PDB entry 4QBY | X-ray diffraction, 3.00 A resolution | chains P and Q of the 32 polymer chains in the assembly

[Chain P]
Name: Proteasome subunit alpha type-3
Organism: Saccharomyces cerevisiae
Notes: EC 3.4.25.1; fragment: alpha subunit; engineered mutation(s): wild type
Reference sequence: P23638 (PSA3_YEAST); residues 0-257 here correspond to UniProt positions 1-258 (UniProt number = residue number + 1)
Sequence (258 residues; numbered 0 to 257; the number before each row is that of its first residue; numbering starts at 0):
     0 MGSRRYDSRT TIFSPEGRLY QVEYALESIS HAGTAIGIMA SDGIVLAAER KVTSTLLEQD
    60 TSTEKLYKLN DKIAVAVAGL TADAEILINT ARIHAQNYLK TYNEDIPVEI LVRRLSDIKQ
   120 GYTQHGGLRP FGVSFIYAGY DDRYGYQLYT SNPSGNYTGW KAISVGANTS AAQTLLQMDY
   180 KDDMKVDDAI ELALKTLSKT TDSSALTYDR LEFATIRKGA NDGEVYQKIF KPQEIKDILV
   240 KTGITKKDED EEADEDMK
Not modelled in the structure: 0, 245-257
Swiss-Prot annotation at these positions:
  - cross-link (Glycyl lysine isopeptide (Lys-Gly)): Lys99 (interchain with G-Cter in ubiquitin), Lys198 (interchain with G-Cter in ubiquitin), Lys230 (interchain with G-Cter in ubiquitin)

[Chain Q]
Name: Proteasome subunit alpha type-4
Organism: Saccharomyces cerevisiae
Notes: EC 3.4.25.1; fragment: alpha subunit; engineered mutation(s): wild type
Reference sequence: P40303 (PSA4_YEAST); residues -1 to 252 here correspond to UniProt positions 1-254 (UniProt number = residue number + 2)
Sequence (254 residues; row label = number of the first residue in the row; numbers below 1 keep their minus sign (Met-1 is residue -1)):
    -1 MSGYDRALSI FSPDGHIFQV EYALEAVKRG TCAVGVKGKN CVVLGCERRS TLKLQDTRIT
    59 PSKVSKIDSH VVLSFSGLNA DSRILIEKAR VEAQSHRLTL EDPVTVEYLT RYVAGVQQRY
   119 TQSGGVRPFG VSTLIAGFDP RDDEPKLYQT EPSGIYSSWS AQTIGRNSKT VREFLEKNYD
   179 RKEPPATVEE CVKLTVRSLL EVVQTGAKNI EITVVKPDSD IVALSSEEIN QYVTQIEQEK
   239 QEQQEQDKKK KSNH
Not modelled in the structure: -1 to 0, 241-252
Swiss-Prot annotation at these positions:
  - modified residue: Thr58 (Phosphothreonine)

[Interface between chain P and chain Q]
Residue-residue contacts - 75 pairs, chain P then chain Q:
  Arg3(P) - Arg4(Q)
  Asp6(P) - Tyr2(Q)  hydrogen bond
  Asp6(P) - Arg4(Q)  salt bridge
  Arg8(P) - Tyr2(Q)
  Arg8(P) - Arg4(Q)
  Thr10(P) - Leu6(Q)
  Thr10(P) - Arg125(Q)
  Ile11(P) - Gln17(Q)
  Phe12(P) - Gln17(Q)  hydrogen bond (backbone-side chain)
  Phe12(P) - Tyr20(Q)  hydrophobic
  Phe12(P) - Ala21(Q)  hydrophobic
  Phe12(P) - Ala24(Q)  hydrophobic
  Phe12(P) - Leu76(Q)  hydrophobic
  Phe12(P) - Arg125(Q)
  Phe12(P) - Pro126(Q)
  Phe12(P) - Gly128(Q)
  Ser13(P) - Tyr20(Q)
  Pro14(P) - Tyr20(Q)  hydrophobic
  Pro14(P) - Glu23(Q)
  Glu15(P) - Glu23(Q)
  Glu15(P) - Arg27(Q)  hydrogen bond (backbone-side chain)
  Gly16(P) - Tyr20(Q)
  Gly16(P) - Glu23(Q)
  Gly16(P) - Ala24(Q)
  Gly16(P) - Arg27(Q)
  Arg17(P) - Arg27(Q)
  Leu18(P) - Leu76(Q)  hydrophobic
  Leu18(P) - Arg125(Q)
  Met38(P) - Asp54(Q)
  Met38(P) - Arg56(Q)
  Arg112(P) - Arg81(Q)
  Ser115(P) - Arg81(Q)  hydrogen bond (backbone-side chain)
  Asp116(P) - Arg81(Q)  salt bridge
  Asp116(P) - Ile82(Q)
  Gln119(P) - Ala78(Q)
  Gln119(P) - Asp79(Q)
  Gln119(P) - Ile82(Q)
  Thr122(P) - Arg125(Q)  hydrogen bond (backbone-side chain)
  Gln123(P) - Asp79(Q)
  Gln123(P) - Tyr118(Q)
  Gln123(P) - Gly123(Q)
  Gln123(P) - Val124(Q)
  Gln123(P) - Arg125(Q)  hydrogen bond (backbone-backbone)
  Gln123(P) - Pro126(Q)
  Gln123(P) - Phe127(Q)
  His124(P) - Gly123(Q)
  His124(P) - Val124(Q)
  Gly125(P) - Tyr2(Q)
  Gly125(P) - Gly123(Q)  hydrogen bond (backbone-backbone)
  Gly126(P) - Tyr2(Q)
  Tyr143(P) - Arg56(Q)  hydrogen bond (backbone-side chain)
  Tyr143(P) - Ile57(Q)  hydrophobic
  Tyr145(P) - Arg56(Q)  hydrogen bond (backbone-side chain)
  Gln146(P) - Ile57(Q)
  Leu147(P) - Ile57(Q)
  Tyr148(P) - Ile57(Q)
  Ser153(P) - Ala78(Q)
  Gly154(P) - Ala78(Q)
  Gly154(P) - Arg81(Q)  hydrogen bond (backbone-side chain)
  Asn155(P) - Asn77(Q)
  Tyr156(P) - Pro59(Q)
  Tyr156(P) - Arg81(Q)
  Thr157(P) - Thr58(Q)
  Gly158(P) - Gln53(Q)
  Gly158(P) - Asp54(Q)  hydrogen bond (backbone-backbone)
  Gly158(P) - Ile57(Q)
  Gly158(P) - Thr58(Q)  hydrogen bond (backbone-side chain)
  Trp159(P) - Leu52(Q)
  Trp159(P) - Gln53(Q)
  Trp159(P) - Asp54(Q)
  Lys160(P) - Leu52(Q)  hydrogen bond (backbone-backbone)
  Lys160(P) - Gln53(Q)
  Lys160(P) - Asp54(Q)
  Ala161(P) - Leu52(Q)
  Gln176(P) - Leu52(Q)
Interface residues without a listed pair, chain P (41 interface residues in all): Glu108, Gln172, Leu175, Tyr179
Interface residues without a listed pair, chain Q (31 interface residues in all): Leu50, Lys51

[Summary]
The interface between chain P and chain Q involves 41 residues on one side and 31 on the other, with 13
hydrogen bonds and 2 salt bridges. Polar contacts include Asp6(P)-Arg4(Q), Asp116(P)-Arg81(Q) and
Asp6(P)-Tyr2(Q).
Chain P is Proteasome subunit alpha type-3 and chain Q is Proteasome subunit alpha type-4, both from
Saccharomyces cerevisiae; the structure, yCP in complex with BOC-ALA-ALA-ALA-CHO, was determined by X-ray
diffraction.
